Entry 8T2U (electron microscopy, 3.10 A resolution); this record covers chains B and C of the 3 polymer chains in the assembly.

[Chain B]
Molecule: Integrin beta-3
Source organism: Homo sapiens
UniProtKB: P05106 (ITB3_HUMAN); residues 1-762 here correspond to UniProt positions 27-788 (UniProt number = residue number + 26)
Chain sequence (762 residues; row label = number of the first residue in the row):
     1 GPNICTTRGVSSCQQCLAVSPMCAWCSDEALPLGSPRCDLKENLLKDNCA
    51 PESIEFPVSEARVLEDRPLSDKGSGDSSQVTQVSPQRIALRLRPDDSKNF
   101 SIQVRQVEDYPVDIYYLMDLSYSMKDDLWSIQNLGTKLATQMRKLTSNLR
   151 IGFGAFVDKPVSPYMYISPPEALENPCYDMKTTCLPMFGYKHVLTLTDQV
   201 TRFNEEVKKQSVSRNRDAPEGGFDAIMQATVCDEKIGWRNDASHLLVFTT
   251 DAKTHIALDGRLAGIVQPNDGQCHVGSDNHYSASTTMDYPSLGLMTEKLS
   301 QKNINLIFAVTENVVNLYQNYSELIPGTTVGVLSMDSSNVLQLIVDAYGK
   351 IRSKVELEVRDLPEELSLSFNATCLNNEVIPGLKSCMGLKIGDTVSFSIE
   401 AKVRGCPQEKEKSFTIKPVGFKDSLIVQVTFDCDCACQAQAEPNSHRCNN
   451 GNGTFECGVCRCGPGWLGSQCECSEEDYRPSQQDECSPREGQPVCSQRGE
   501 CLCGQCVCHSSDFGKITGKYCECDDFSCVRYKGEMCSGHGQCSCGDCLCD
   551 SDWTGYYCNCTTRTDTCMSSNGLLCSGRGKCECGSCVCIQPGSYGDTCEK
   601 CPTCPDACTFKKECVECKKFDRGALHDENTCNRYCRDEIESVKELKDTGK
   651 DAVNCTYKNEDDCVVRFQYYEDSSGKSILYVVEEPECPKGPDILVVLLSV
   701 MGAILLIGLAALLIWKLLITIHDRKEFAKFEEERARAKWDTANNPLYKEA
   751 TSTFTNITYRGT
Disordered / not traced: 1-58, 73-78, 433-762
UniProt features mapped onto this chain:
  - region: C177 to C184 (Involved in CX3CL1-, NRG1-, FGF1- and IGF1-binding), Q267 to M287 (CX3CL1-binding)
  - motif: T751 to I757 (LIR)
  - binding site (Mg(2+)): S121, S123, E220
  - binding site (Ca(2+)): S123, D126, D127, D158, N215, D217, P219, E220, D251, M335
  - modified residue: T741 (Phosphothreonine), Y747 (Phosphotyrosine), T753 (Phosphothreonine), Y759 (Phosphotyrosine)
  - glycosylation (N-linked (GlcNAc...) asparagine): N99, N320, N371, N452, N559, N654
Disulfides: C177-C184, C232-C273, C374-C386
Glycans and other covalent adducts: N-acetylglucosamine (NAG) linked to N99, N320, N371
Ion coordination: Mg2+: S121, S123, E220 (shared with D4(C) of chain C); Ca2+ site 1: S123, D126, D127, D251; Ca2+ site 2: D158, N215, D217, P219, E220

[Chain C]
Molecule: Eptifibatide
Chain sequence (8 residues; row label = number of the first residue in the row):
     1 XXGDWPCX
Modified residues: MPT (beta-mercaptopropionic acid) at position 1; HRG (L-homoarginine) at position 2; NH2 (amino group) at position 8
Glycans and other covalent adducts: covalent link MPT_1-C7
Ion coordination: Mg2+: D4 (shared with S121(B), S123(B), E220(B) of chain B)

[Interface between chain B and chain C]
Contacting residue pairs - 12 pairs, chain B then chain C:
  S121(B) - D4(C)  hydrogen bond
  Y122(B) - D4(C)  hydrogen bond (backbone-side chain)
  Y122(B) - W5(C)  hydrophobic
  S123(B) - D4(C)  hydrogen bond (backbone-side chain)
  D126(B) - P6(C)
  M180(B) - W5(C)  hydrophobic
  N215(B) - D4(C)
  R216(B) - G3(C)
  R216(B) - D4(C)  hydrogen bond (backbone-backbone)
  A218(B) - MPT_1(C)
  A218(B) - HRG_2(C)
  E220(B) - D4(C)
Interface residues without a listed pair, chain B (12 interface residues in all): S213, R214, D217
Interface residues without a listed pair, chain C (7 interface residues in all): C7

[In short]
12 residues of chain B and 7 residues of chain C are in contact, with 4 hydrogen bonds. Among the polar pairs
are S121(B)-D4(C), Y122(B)-D4(C) and S123(B)-D4(C). Covalently linked N-acetylglucosamine: at N99(B), N320(B)
and N371(B).
Chain B is Integrin beta-3 (Homo sapiens) and chain C is Eptifibatide; the structure, Cryo-EM Structures of
Full-length Integrin alphaIIbbeta3 in Native Lipids complexed with Eptifibatide, was determined by electron
microscopy (same publication as 8T2V).
